4XBJ - chains A and B; structure by X-ray diffraction, 2.25 A resolution.

[Chain A (and B)]
Name: Alanine racemase, biosynthetic
Organism: Escherichia coli
Notes: EC 5.1.1.1; chain B of this document is another copy of the same molecule, construct and numbering; everything in this record applies to it too
UniProt: P0A6B4 (ALR1_ECOLI); residues 1-359 here = UniProt positions 1-359
Amino-acid sequence (359 residues; numbered 1 to 359; the number before each row is that of its first residue):
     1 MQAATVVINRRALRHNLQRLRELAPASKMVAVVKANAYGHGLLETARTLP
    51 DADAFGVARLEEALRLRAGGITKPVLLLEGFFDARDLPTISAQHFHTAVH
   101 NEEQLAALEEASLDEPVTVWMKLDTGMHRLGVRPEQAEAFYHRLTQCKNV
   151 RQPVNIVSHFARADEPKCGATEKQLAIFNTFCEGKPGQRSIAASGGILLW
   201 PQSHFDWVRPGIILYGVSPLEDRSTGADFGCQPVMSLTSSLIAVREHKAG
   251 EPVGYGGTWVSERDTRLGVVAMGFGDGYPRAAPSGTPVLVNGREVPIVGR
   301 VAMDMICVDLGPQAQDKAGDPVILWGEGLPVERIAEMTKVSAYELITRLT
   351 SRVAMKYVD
Disordered / not traced: 1-2 (chain B: 1)
Sequence notes: engineered mutation Phe-274 (Tyr in P0A6B4)
Small-molecule neighbours:
  - IN5 ({1-[(3-hydroxy-methyl-5-phosphonooxy-methyl-pyridin-4-ylmethyl)-amino]-ethyl}-phosphonic acid), molecule 1: Val-32, Lys-34, Tyr-38, Leu-78, Lys-122, Arg-129, His-159, Ala-193, Ser-194, Arg-209, Pro-210, Gly-211, Ile-212, Tyr-343
  - IN5, molecule 2: Tyr-255, Phe-274, Ala-302, Met-303, Asp-304
Reported in the primary citation:
  - catalytic residues: Lys-34, Tyr-255
  - mutagenesis - Y274F (1.4-fold): decreased catalytic activity on alanine racemization
  - mutagenesis - Y274F: increased catalytic activity on cystathionine
  - mutagenesis - Y274F: increased growth (CBL activity)

[How chain A and chain B interact]
Residue-residue contacts (129):
  Lys-34(A) / Met-303(B)
  Lys-34(A) / Asp-304(B)  salt bridge
  Ala-35(A) / Met-303(B)  hydrophobic
  Ala-35(A) / Arg-352(B)
  Tyr-38(A) / Met-303(B)  hydrophobic
  Ala-58(A) / Asp-304(B)
  Arg-59(A) / Ala-4(B)
  Arg-59(A) / Ala-271(B)  hydrogen bond (side chain-backbone)
  Arg-59(A) / Met-272(B)
  Arg-59(A) / Asp-276(B)  salt bridge
  Arg-59(A) / Asp-304(B)  hydrogen bond (side chain-backbone)
  Arg-59(A) / Arg-352(B)
  Glu-62(A) / Arg-352(B)  salt bridge
  Glu-79(A) / Ile-242(B)
  Glu-79(A) / Asp-304(B)
  Glu-79(A) / Met-305(B)
  Phe-82(A) / Ile-242(B)  hydrophobic
  His-100(A) / Ile-242(B)
  Asn-101(A) / Ile-242(B)
  Asp-124(A) / Arg-245(B)  salt bridge
  Met-127(A) / Val-253(B)
  Met-127(A) / Gly-254(B)  hydrogen bond (backbone-backbone)
  Met-127(A) / Tyr-255(B)  hydrophobic
  His-128(A) / Arg-245(B)
  His-128(A) / His-247(B)
  His-128(A) / Glu-251(B)  salt bridge
  His-128(A) / Pro-252(B)
  His-128(A) / Val-253(B)
  His-128(A) / Leu-267(B)
  Arg-129(A) / Arg-245(B)  hydrogen bond (backbone-side chain)
  Arg-129(A) / Tyr-255(B)
  Arg-129(A) / Val-269(B)
  Arg-129(A) / Ala-302(B)
  Arg-129(A) / Met-305(B)
  Arg-129(A) / Cys-307(B)
  Leu-130(A) / Ala-243(B)  hydrophobic
  Leu-130(A) / Arg-245(B)
  Leu-130(A) / Met-305(B)  hydrophobic
  Gly-131(A) / Arg-245(B)  hydrogen bond (backbone-side chain)
  Arg-133(A) / Arg-245(B)
  Arg-133(A) / Glu-246(B)
  Arg-133(A) / Lys-248(B)
  Arg-133(A) / Glu-251(B)  salt bridge
  His-159(A) / Tyr-255(B)  hydrogen bond
  Phe-160(A) / Tyr-255(B)
  Ala-161(A) / Gly-254(B)
  Ala-161(A) / Tyr-255(B)
  Ala-161(A) / Gly-256(B)  hydrogen bond (backbone-backbone)
  Arg-162(A) / Gly-256(B)  hydrogen bond (side chain-backbone)
  Glu-165(A) / Gly-256(B)
  Ile-242(A) / Glu-79(B)
  Ile-242(A) / Phe-82(B)  hydrophobic
  Ile-242(A) / His-100(B)
  Ile-242(A) / Asn-101(B)
  Ala-243(A) / Leu-130(B)  hydrophobic
  Arg-245(A) / Asp-124(B)  salt bridge
  Arg-245(A) / His-128(B)  hydrogen bond (side chain-backbone)
  Arg-245(A) / Arg-129(B)  hydrogen bond (side chain-backbone)
  Arg-245(A) / Leu-130(B)
  Arg-245(A) / Gly-131(B)  hydrogen bond (side chain-backbone)
  Arg-245(A) / Arg-133(B)
  Glu-246(A) / Arg-133(B)
  His-247(A) / His-128(B)
  His-247(A) / Arg-133(B)
  Lys-248(A) / Arg-133(B)
  Glu-251(A) / His-128(B)  salt bridge
  Glu-251(A) / Arg-133(B)  salt bridge
  Pro-252(A) / His-128(B)
  Val-253(A) / Met-127(B)
  Gly-254(A) / Met-127(B)  hydrogen bond (backbone-backbone)
  Gly-254(A) / Ala-161(B)
  Tyr-255(A) / Met-127(B)  hydrophobic
  Tyr-255(A) / Arg-129(B)
  Tyr-255(A) / His-159(B)  hydrogen bond
  Tyr-255(A) / Phe-160(B)
  Tyr-255(A) / Ala-161(B)
  Gly-256(A) / Ala-161(B)  hydrogen bond (backbone-backbone)
  Gly-256(A) / Arg-162(B)
  Gly-256(A) / Glu-165(B)
  Gly-257(A) / Arg-162(B)
  Leu-267(A) / His-128(B)
  Val-269(A) / Arg-129(B)
  Val-269(A) / Leu-130(B)  hydrophobic
  Ala-271(A) / Arg-59(B)  hydrogen bond (backbone-side chain)
  Met-272(A) / Arg-59(B)
  Phe-274(A) / Tyr-343(B)  hydrophobic
  Phe-274(A) / Glu-344(B)
  Phe-274(A) / Arg-348(B)
  Gly-275(A) / Ala-35(B)
  Gly-275(A) / Thr-347(B)
  Asp-276(A) / Arg-59(B)  salt bridge
  Gly-277(A) / Arg-348(B)  hydrogen bond (backbone-side chain)
  Pro-279(A) / Arg-348(B)
  Arg-280(A) / Ser-341(B)
  Arg-280(A) / Glu-344(B)  hydrogen bond (backbone-side chain)
  Ala-302(A) / Arg-129(B)
  Met-303(A) / Lys-34(B)  hydrogen bond
  Met-303(A) / Ala-35(B)  hydrophobic
  Met-303(A) / Tyr-38(B)  hydrophobic
  Met-303(A) / Thr-347(B)
  Asp-304(A) / Lys-34(B)  salt bridge
  Asp-304(A) / Ala-58(B)
  Asp-304(A) / Arg-59(B)  hydrogen bond (backbone-side chain)
  Asp-304(A) / Glu-79(B)
  Met-305(A) / Glu-79(B)
  Met-305(A) / Arg-129(B)
  Met-305(A) / Leu-130(B)  hydrophobic
  Cys-307(A) / Arg-129(B)
  Ala-318(A) / Glu-103(B)
  Ser-341(A) / Arg-280(B)
  Tyr-343(A) / Phe-274(B)
  Glu-344(A) / Phe-274(B)
  Glu-344(A) / Pro-279(B)
  Glu-344(A) / Arg-280(B)  hydrogen bond (side chain-backbone)
  Thr-347(A) / Gly-275(B)
  Thr-347(A) / Met-303(B)
  Thr-347(A) / Thr-350(B)
  Arg-348(A) / Phe-274(B)
  Arg-348(A) / Gly-277(B)  hydrogen bond (side chain-backbone)
  Arg-348(A) / Pro-279(B)
  Arg-348(A) / Glu-344(B)
  Arg-348(A) / Arg-348(B)  hydrogen bond (side chain-backbone)
  Leu-349(A) / Thr-350(B)
  Thr-350(A) / Thr-347(B)
  Thr-350(A) / Arg-348(B)
  Thr-350(A) / Leu-349(B)
  Arg-352(A) / Ala-35(B)
  Arg-352(A) / Arg-59(B)
  Arg-352(A) / Glu-62(B)  salt bridge
Also at the interface, not in a pair above, chain A (69 interface residues in all): Ala-3, Ala-4, Asn-36, Arg-65, Glu-103, Gly-126, Glu-221, Gly-273, Tyr-278, Ser-351
Also at the interface, not in a pair above, chain B (68 interface residues in all): Asn-36, Glu-61, Gly-126, Gly-257, Gly-273, Tyr-278, Lys-317, Ala-318, Ser-351

[Overview]
69 residues of chain A and 68 residues of chain B are in contact; the contacts include 22 hydrogen bonds and
12 salt bridges. Polar pairs include Lys-34(A)/Asp-304(B), Arg-59(A)/Asp-276(B) and Glu-62(A)/Arg-352(B).
Ligands of chain A: compound IN5. From the paper: catalytic residues Lys-34(A) and Tyr-255(A); Y274F of chain
A reduces catalytic activity on alanine racemization.
Chain A and chain B are both Alanine racemase, biosynthetic (Escherichia coli); the structure, Y274F alanine
racemase from E. coli inhibited by l-ala-p, was determined by X-ray diffraction together with 4WR3, 4ITG and
4ITX from the same study.
